PDB entry 7NT6 | electron microscopy, 4.30 A resolution (low resolution: residue-level contacts below are approximate; hydrogen-bond / salt-bridge calls are withheld) | chains M and X of the 17 polymer chains in the assembly

Chain M:
Name: Nucleoprotein
Organism: Nipah virus
UniProt: Q9IK92 (NCAP_NIPAV); residues 1-532 here = UniProt positions 1-532
Sequence (554 residues; each row starts with the number of its first residue; numbers below 1 keep their minus sign (Met-21 is residue -21)):
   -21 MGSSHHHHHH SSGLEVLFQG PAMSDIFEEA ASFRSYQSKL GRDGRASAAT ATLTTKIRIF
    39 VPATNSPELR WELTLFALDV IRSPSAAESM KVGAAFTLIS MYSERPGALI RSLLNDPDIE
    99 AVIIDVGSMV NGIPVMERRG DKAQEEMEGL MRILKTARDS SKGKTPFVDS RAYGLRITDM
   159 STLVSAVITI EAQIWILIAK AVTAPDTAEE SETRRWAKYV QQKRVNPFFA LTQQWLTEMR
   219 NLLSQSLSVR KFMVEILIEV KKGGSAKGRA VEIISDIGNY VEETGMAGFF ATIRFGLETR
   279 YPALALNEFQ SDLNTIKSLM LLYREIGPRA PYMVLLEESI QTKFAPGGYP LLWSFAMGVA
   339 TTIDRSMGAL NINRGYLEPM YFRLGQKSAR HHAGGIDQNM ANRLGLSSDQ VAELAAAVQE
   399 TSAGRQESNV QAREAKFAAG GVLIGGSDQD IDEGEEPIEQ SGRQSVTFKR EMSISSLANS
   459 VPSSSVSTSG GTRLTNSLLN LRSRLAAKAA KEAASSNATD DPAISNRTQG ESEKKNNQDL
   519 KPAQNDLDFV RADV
Unresolved in the structure: -21 to 3, 370-532
Differences from the reference sequence: initiating methionine (-21); expression tag (-20 to 0)
Curated features (UniProtKB/Swiss-Prot):
  - binding site (RNA): Lys178, Arg193, Tyr258, Arg352
  - natural variant: Thr30 (T30I: In strain: Isolate Malaysian flying-fox), Ser139 (S139R: In strain: Isolate NiV/MY/99/VRI-0626), Met345 (M345I: In strain: Isolate NiV/MY/99/VRI-0626), Ile429 (I429V: In strain: Isolate NiV/KHM/CSUR381), Gly432 (G432E: In strain: Isolate NiV/KHM/CSUR381), Asn457 (N457D: In strain: Isolate NiV/KHM/CSUR381), Ile502 (I502T: In strain: Isolate NiV/KHM/CSUR381), Glu511 (E511G: In strain: Isolate NiV/KHM/CSUR381), Leu518 (L518P: In strain: Isolate NiV/KHM/CSUR381), Ala521 (A521T: In strain: Isolate NiV/KHM/CSUR381)

Chain X:
Molecule: 48-nt RNA strand
Organism: Escherichia coli BL21(DE3)
Sequence (48 nucleotides; row label = number of the first residue in the row):
     1 UUUUUUUUUU UUUUUUUUUU UUUUUUUUUU UUUUUUUUUU UUUUUUUU

Interface between chain M and chain X:
Pairs across the interface - 12 pairs, chain M then chain X:
  Thr181(M) - U32(X)
  Thr181(M) - U33(X)
  Asn257(M) - U36(X)
  Tyr258(M) - U36(X)
  Gly263(M) - U32(X)
  Ala265(M) - U33(X)
  Pro324(M) - U32(X)
  Ser344(M) - U34(X)
  Met345(M) - U34(X)
  Ala347(M) - U34(X)
  Leu348(M) - U34(X)
  Asn349(M) - U33(X)
Other interface residues (no listed pair), chain M (14 interface residues in all): Lys196, Ala323, Asn351
Other interface residues (no listed pair), chain X (5 interface residues in all): U37

Summary:
14 residues of chain M face 5 of chain X across their interface. Curated annotation (UniProt) lists 4
RNA-binding residues on chain M.
Here chain M is Nucleoprotein (Nipah virus) and chain X is a 48-nt RNA strand (Escherichia coli BL21(DE3)).
Entry 7NT6 (CryoEM structure of the Nipah virus nucleocapsid spiral clam-shaped assembly) was determined by
electron microscopy (same publication as 7NT5).
